Entry 1YTZ (X-ray diffraction, 3.00 A resolution); this record covers chains T and I of the 3 polymer chains in the assembly.

== Chain T ==
Name: Troponin T
From: Gallus gallus
UniProt: P12620 (TNNT3_CHICK); numbering as in UniProt (aligned over 156-262)
Sequence (107 residues; row label = number of the first residue in the row):
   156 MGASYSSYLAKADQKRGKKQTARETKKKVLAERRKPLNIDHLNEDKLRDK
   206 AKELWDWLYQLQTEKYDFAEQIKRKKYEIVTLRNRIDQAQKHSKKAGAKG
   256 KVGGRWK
Not modelled in the structure: 156-158, 249-262
Ligand contacts: anapoe-305 (DR6; alpha-[4-(1,1,3,3 - tetramethylbutyl)phenyl]-omega-hydroxy-poly(oxy-1,2-ethanediyl)): Lys-190, Asn-193, Ile-194, Lys-205, Glu-208

== Chain I ==
Name: Troponin I
From: Gallus gallus
UniProt: P68246 (TNNI2_CHICK); residues 1-182 here = UniProt positions 1-182
Sequence (182 residues; numbered 1 to 182; the number before each row is that of its first residue):
     1 SDEEKKRRAATARRQHLKSAMLQLAVTEIEKEAAAKEVEKQNYLAEHSPP
    51 LSLPGSMQELQELSKKLHAKIDSVDEERYDTEVKLQKTNKELEDLSQKLF
   101 DLRGKFKRPPLRRVRMSADAMLRALLGSKHKVNMDLRANLKQVKKEDTEK
   151 EKDLRDVGDWRKNIEEKSGMEGRKKMFEAGES
Not modelled in the structure: 1-2, 144-182
Differences from the reference sequence: engineered mutation Ser-48 (Cys in P68246), Ser-64 (Cys in P68246)
Ligand contacts:
  - anapoe-305 (DR6; alpha-[4-(1,1,3,3 - tetramethylbutyl)phenyl]-omega-hydroxy-poly(oxy-1,2-ethanediyl)), molecule 1: Tyr-43, His-47, Lys-66, Lys-70
  - anapoe-305 (DR6), molecule 2: Val-114, Arg-115, Met-116, Ser-117, Met-121
What the authors report for this chain:
  - binding site for anapoe-305: Met-121

== How chain T and chain I interact ==
Contacting residue pairs (82):
  Lys-181(T) / Glu-76(I)  salt bridge
  Lys-181(T) / Tyr-79(I)
  Lys-181(T) / Asp-80(I)  salt bridge
  Val-184(T) / Tyr-79(I)  hydrophobic
  Leu-185(T) / Asp-75(I)
  Leu-185(T) / Glu-76(I)
  Arg-188(T) / Asp-75(I)  salt bridge
  Arg-188(T) / Arg-78(I)
  Arg-189(T) / Asp-72(I)  salt bridge
  Lys-190(T) / His-68(I)  hydrogen bond (backbone-side chain)
  Pro-191(T) / His-68(I)
  Leu-192(T) / Ser-64(I)
  Leu-192(T) / Lys-65(I)
  Leu-192(T) / His-68(I)  hydrogen bond (backbone-side chain)
  His-196(T) / Gln-61(I)  hydrogen bond
  Glu-199(T) / Ser-56(I)
  Glu-199(T) / Met-57(I)  hydrogen bond (side chain-backbone)
  Leu-202(T) / Leu-60(I)  hydrophobic
  Arg-203(T) / Leu-53(I)
  Arg-203(T) / Leu-60(I)
  Ala-206(T) / Ser-64(I)
  Ala-206(T) / Leu-67(I)
  Leu-209(T) / Ser-64(I)
  Leu-209(T) / Leu-67(I)  hydrophobic
  Leu-209(T) / Ile-71(I)
  Trp-210(T) / Ser-48(I)  hydrogen bond
  Trp-210(T) / Pro-49(I)
  Trp-210(T) / Pro-50(I)  hydrophobic
  Trp-210(T) / Leu-51(I)
  Trp-210(T) / Leu-67(I)
  Trp-212(T) / Ile-71(I)
  Leu-213(T) / Lys-70(I)
  Leu-213(T) / Ile-71(I)
  Leu-213(T) / Val-74(I)  hydrophobic
  Tyr-214(T) / Leu-44(I)  hydrophobic
  Leu-216(T) / Ile-71(I)  hydrophobic
  Leu-216(T) / Asp-75(I)
  Gln-217(T) / His-47(I)  hydrogen bond (side chain-backbone)
  Gln-217(T) / Ser-48(I)  hydrogen bond
  Gln-217(T) / Val-74(I)
  Thr-218(T) / Lys-40(I)
  Thr-218(T) / Leu-44(I)
  Glu-219(T) / Arg-78(I)  salt bridge
  Lys-220(T) / Tyr-43(I)
  Lys-220(T) / Glu-77(I)  salt bridge
  Lys-220(T) / Arg-78(I)
  Lys-220(T) / Thr-81(I)
  Tyr-221(T) / Glu-39(I)
  Tyr-221(T) / Lys-40(I)  hydrogen bond (side chain-backbone)
  Tyr-221(T) / Tyr-43(I)  hydrophobic
  Asp-222(T) / Lys-40(I)  salt bridge
  Phe-223(T) / Arg-78(I)
  Phe-223(T) / Thr-81(I)
  Phe-223(T) / Glu-82(I)
  Phe-223(T) / Leu-85(I)  hydrophobic
  Ala-224(T) / Thr-81(I)
  Glu-225(T) / Lys-36(I)  salt bridge
  Gln-226(T) / Leu-85(I)
  Ile-227(T) / Leu-85(I)  hydrophobic
  Lys-230(T) / Thr-88(I)
  Lys-230(T) / Asn-89(I)  hydrogen bond
  Lys-230(T) / Leu-92(I)
  Glu-233(T) / Leu-92(I)
  Glu-233(T) / Arg-108(I)  salt bridge
  Ile-234(T) / Thr-88(I)
  Ile-234(T) / Glu-91(I)
  Ile-234(T) / Leu-92(I)  hydrophobic
  Ile-234(T) / Leu-95(I)  hydrophobic
  Leu-237(T) / Leu-92(I)
  Leu-237(T) / Leu-95(I)  hydrophobic
  Leu-237(T) / Ser-96(I)
  Arg-238(T) / Glu-91(I)  salt bridge
  Arg-238(T) / Leu-95(I)
  Arg-240(T) / Leu-99(I)
  Arg-240(T) / Phe-106(I)
  Arg-240(T) / Lys-107(I)  hydrogen bond (side chain-backbone)
  Arg-240(T) / Arg-108(I)
  Ile-241(T) / Leu-95(I)
  Ile-241(T) / Leu-99(I)  hydrophobic
  Ala-244(T) / Leu-102(I)
  Ala-244(T) / Arg-103(I)
  Lys-246(T) / Arg-103(I)
Also at the interface, not in a pair above, chain T (43 interface residues in all): Thr-180, Lys-205, Lys-207, Lys-231
Also at the interface, not in a pair above, chain I (46 interface residues in all): Lys-98, Pro-110
From the paper, about this interface:
  - interface residues, chain T: Asp-200(T)
  - interface residues, chain I: Gln-58(I)

== Summary ==
43 residues of chain T face 46 of chain I across their interface, with 10 hydrogen bonds and 10 salt bridges.
Polar pairs include Lys-181(T)/Glu-76(I), Lys-181(T)/Asp-80(I) and Arg-188(T)/Asp-75(I). Ligands of chain T:
anapoe-305. Chain I binds anapoe-305. From the paper: a binding site for anapoe-305 at Met-121(I); interface
residues Asp-200(T) and Gln-58(I).
Chain T is Troponin T and chain I is Troponin I, both from Gallus gallus; the structure, Crystal structure of
skeletal muscle troponin in the Ca2+-activated state, was determined by X-ray diffraction (same publication as
1YV0).
